PDB entry 4QV4 | X-ray diffraction, 2.70 A resolution | chains K and W of the 28 polymer chains in the assembly

Chain K:
Name: Proteasome subunit beta type-5
Organism: Saccharomyces cerevisiae
Notes: EC 3.4.25.1
UniProtKB: P30656 (PSB5_YEAST); residues 1-212 here correspond to UniProt positions 76-287 (UniProt number = residue number + 75)
Sequence (212 residues; row label = number of the first residue in the row):
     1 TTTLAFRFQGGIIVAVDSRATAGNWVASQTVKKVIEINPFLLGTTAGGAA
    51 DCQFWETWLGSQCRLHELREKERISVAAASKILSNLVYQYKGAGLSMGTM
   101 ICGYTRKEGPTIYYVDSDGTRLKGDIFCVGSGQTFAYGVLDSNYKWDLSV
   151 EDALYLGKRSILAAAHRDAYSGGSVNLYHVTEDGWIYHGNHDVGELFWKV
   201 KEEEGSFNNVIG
Sequence notes: engineered mutation Thr45 (Met120 in P30656)
Bound ions: Mg2+ site 1 near Ile82 (its only coordinating residue here); Mg2+ site 2: Ala165, Asp168, Ser171 (shared with Asp204(W) of chain W)

Chain W:
Name: Proteasome subunit beta type-3
Organism: Saccharomyces cerevisiae
Notes: EC 3.4.25.1
UniProtKB: P25451 (PSB3_YEAST); residues 0-204 here correspond to UniProt positions 1-205 (UniProt number = residue number + 1)
Sequence (205 residues; numbered 0 to 204; the number before each row is that of its first residue; numbering starts at 0):
     0 MSDPSSINGGIVVAMTGKDCVAIACDLRLGSQSLGVSNKFEKIFHYGHVF
    50 LGITGLATDVTTLNEMFRYKTNLYKLKEERAIEPETFTQLVSSSLYERRF
   100 GPYFVGPVVAGINSKSGKPFIAGFDLIGCIDEAKDFIVSGTASDQLFGMC
   150 ESLYEPNLEPEDLFETISQALLNAADRDALSGWGAVVYIIKKDEVVKRYL
   200 KMRQD
Disordered / not traced: 0
Bound ions: Mg2+: Asp204 (shared with Ala165(K), Asp168(K), Ser171(K) of chain K)
Swiss-Prot annotation at these positions:
  - modified residue: Ser30 (Phosphoserine)
  - cross-link: Lys69 (Glycyl lysine isopeptide (Lys-Gly) (interchain with G-Cter in ubiquitin))

Interface between chain K and chain W:
Pairs across the interface (44; chain K residue first):
  Arg19(K) - Asp204(W)  salt bridge
  Asn24(K) - Ser5(W)
  Asn24(K) - Asp177(W)
  Asn24(K) - Ala178(W)  hydrogen bond (backbone-backbone)
  Asn24(K) - Leu179(W)
  Trp25(K) - Gln144(W)
  Trp25(K) - Arg176(W)
  Val26(K) - Arg176(W)  hydrogen bond (backbone-side chain)
  Val26(K) - Asp177(W)
  Val26(K) - Ala178(W)
  Ala27(K) - Arg176(W)  hydrogen bond (backbone-side chain)
  Ser28(K) - Arg176(W)
  Gln29(K) - Asp175(W)  hydrogen bond (side chain-backbone)
  Phe135(K) - Leu33(W)  hydrophobic
  Ala165(K) - Asp204(W)
  His166(K) - Trp182(W)  hydrogen bond (backbone-side chain)
  His166(K) - Gln203(W)  hydrogen bond (side chain-backbone)
  Arg167(K) - Ser32(W)
  Arg167(K) - Leu33(W)
  Arg167(K) - Gly34(W)  hydrogen bond (side chain-backbone)
  Asp168(K) - Ser32(W)
  Ala169(K) - Arg27(W)
  Ala169(K) - Ser32(W)  hydrogen bond (backbone-backbone)
  Ala169(K) - Ala178(W)
  Tyr170(K) - Ser32(W)
  Tyr170(K) - Ala178(W)  hydrophobic
  Tyr170(K) - Leu179(W)
  Ser171(K) - Asp204(W)
  Gly172(K) - Asp204(W)
  Gly173(K) - Arg202(W)  hydrogen bond (backbone-side chain)
  Gly173(K) - Asp204(W)  hydrogen bond (backbone-side chain)
  Asp192(K) - Arg202(W)  salt bridge
  Val193(K) - Asp204(W)
  Gly194(K) - Arg202(W)
  Phe197(K) - Gln203(W)
  Trp198(K) - Lys200(W)
  Trp198(K) - Met201(W)
  Trp198(K) - Gln203(W)
  Asn209(K) - Asn37(W)
  Asn209(K) - Lys38(W)  hydrogen bond (backbone-side chain)
  Val210(K) - Asn37(W)
  Val210(K) - Gln203(W)
  Ile211(K) - Lys38(W)
  Gly212(K) - Lys200(W)
Interface residues without a listed pair, chain K (27 interface residues in all): Thr21
Interface residues without a listed pair, chain W (22 interface residues in all): Gln31, Val35, Thr140

Overview:
The interface between chain K and chain W involves 27 residues on one side and 22 on the other; the contacts
include 11 hydrogen bonds and 2 salt bridges. Polar pairs include Arg19(K)-Asp204(W), Asp192(K)-Arg202(W) and
Val26(K)-Arg176(W). Ala165(K), Asp168(K), Ser171(K) and Asp204(W) coordinate Mg2+.
Here chain K is Proteasome subunit beta type-5 and chain W is Proteasome subunit beta type-3, both from
Saccharomyces cerevisiae. Entry 4QV4 (yCP beta5-M45T mutant) was determined by X-ray diffraction (same
publication as 4QUX, 4QUY, 4QV0, 4QV1, 4QV3, 4QV5 and 42 further entries).
